5Y6U - chains B and C of the 3 polymer chains in the assembly; structure by X-ray diffraction, 1.50 A resolution.

[Chain B (and C)]
Protein: YabJ protein
From: Bacillus subtilis subsp. natto (strain BEST195)
Notes: chain C of this document is another copy of the same molecule, construct and numbering; everything in this record applies to it too
Reference sequence: D4G3D4 (D4G3D4_BACNB); numbering as in UniProt (aligned over 1-125)
Chain sequence (125 residues; each row starts with the number of its first residue):
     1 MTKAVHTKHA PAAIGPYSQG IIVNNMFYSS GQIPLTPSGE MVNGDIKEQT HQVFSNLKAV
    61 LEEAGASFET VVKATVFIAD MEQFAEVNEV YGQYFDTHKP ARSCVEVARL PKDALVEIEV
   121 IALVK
Unresolved in the structure: 1

[Interface between chain B and chain C]
Residue-residue contacts - 48 pairs, chain B then chain C:
  Asn25(B) - Asn24(C)  hydrogen bond
  Met26(B) - Val23(C)  hydrophobic
  Met26(B) - Asn24(C)
  Val72(B) - Ile21(C)
  Val72(B) - Val23(C)  hydrophobic
  Lys73(B) - Tyr28(C)
  Lys73(B) - Ser29(C)
  Lys73(B) - Glu119(C)  salt bridge
  Met81(B) - Arg109(C)
  Met81(B) - Leu110(C)
  Met81(B) - Pro111(C)
  Glu82(B) - Arg109(C)  salt bridge
  Asn88(B) - Pro16(C)
  Tyr91(B) - Pro16(C)
  Gly92(B) - Pro16(C)
  Phe95(B) - Pro16(C)
  Lys99(B) - Gly15(C)
  Lys99(B) - Pro16(C)
  Lys99(B) - Tyr17(C)
  Lys99(B) - Ser18(C)  hydrogen bond (backbone-side chain)
  Lys99(B) - Ile21(C)
  Pro100(B) - Tyr17(C)
  Pro100(B) - Ser18(C)  hydrogen bond (backbone-backbone)
  Ala101(B) - Ser18(C)
  Ala101(B) - Ile21(C)
  Ala101(B) - Tyr28(C)
  Ala101(B) - Ser29(C)
  Ala101(B) - Ser30(C)
  Arg102(B) - Pro16(C)
  Arg102(B) - Tyr17(C)
  Arg102(B) - Ser30(C)  hydrogen bond (backbone-side chain)
  Arg102(B) - Gly31(C)  hydrogen bond (backbone-backbone)
  Ser103(B) - Ser30(C)
  Ser103(B) - Gly31(C)  hydrogen bond (side chain-backbone)
  Ser103(B) - Glu117(C)
  Ser103(B) - Glu119(C)  hydrogen bond
  Cys104(B) - Pro111(C)
  Cys104(B) - Glu117(C)
  Val105(B) - Phe77(C)  hydrophobic
  Val105(B) - Arg109(C)
  Val105(B) - Leu110(C)  hydrophobic
  Glu106(B) - Val107(C)
  Glu106(B) - Ala108(C)  hydrogen bond (backbone-backbone)
  Glu106(B) - Arg109(C)  hydrogen bond (backbone-backbone)
  Val107(B) - Ala108(C)
  Ile121(B) - Tyr28(C)  hydrophobic
  Leu123(B) - Val23(C)  hydrophobic
  Leu123(B) - Asn24(C)
Interface residues without a listed pair, chain B (26 interface residues in all): Tyr28, Thr75, Asp80, His98, Ala108
Interface residues without a listed pair, chain C (21 interface residues in all): Thr2, Gly20

[In short]
Chain B and chain C form an interface of 26 and 21 residues respectively, with 9 hydrogen bonds and 2 salt
bridges. Polar contacts include Lys73(B)-Glu119(C), Glu82(B)-Arg109(C) and Asn25(B)-Asn24(C).
Both chains are YabJ protein (Bacillus subtilis subsp. natto (strain BEST195)). Entry 5Y6U (Crystal structure
of wild-type YabJ protein from Bacillus subtilis (natto)) was determined by X-ray diffraction together with
7CD2, 7CD3 and 7CD4 from the same study.
